Entry 8Z6B (electron microscopy, 3.00 A resolution); this record covers chains A and B of the 4 polymer chains in the assembly.

# Chain A
Name: Polycystin-1
Source organism: Homo sapiens
Reference sequence: P98161 (PKD1_HUMAN); residue numbers follow UniProt; this construct covers 3052-4303
Chain sequence (1262 residues; each row starts with the number of its first residue):
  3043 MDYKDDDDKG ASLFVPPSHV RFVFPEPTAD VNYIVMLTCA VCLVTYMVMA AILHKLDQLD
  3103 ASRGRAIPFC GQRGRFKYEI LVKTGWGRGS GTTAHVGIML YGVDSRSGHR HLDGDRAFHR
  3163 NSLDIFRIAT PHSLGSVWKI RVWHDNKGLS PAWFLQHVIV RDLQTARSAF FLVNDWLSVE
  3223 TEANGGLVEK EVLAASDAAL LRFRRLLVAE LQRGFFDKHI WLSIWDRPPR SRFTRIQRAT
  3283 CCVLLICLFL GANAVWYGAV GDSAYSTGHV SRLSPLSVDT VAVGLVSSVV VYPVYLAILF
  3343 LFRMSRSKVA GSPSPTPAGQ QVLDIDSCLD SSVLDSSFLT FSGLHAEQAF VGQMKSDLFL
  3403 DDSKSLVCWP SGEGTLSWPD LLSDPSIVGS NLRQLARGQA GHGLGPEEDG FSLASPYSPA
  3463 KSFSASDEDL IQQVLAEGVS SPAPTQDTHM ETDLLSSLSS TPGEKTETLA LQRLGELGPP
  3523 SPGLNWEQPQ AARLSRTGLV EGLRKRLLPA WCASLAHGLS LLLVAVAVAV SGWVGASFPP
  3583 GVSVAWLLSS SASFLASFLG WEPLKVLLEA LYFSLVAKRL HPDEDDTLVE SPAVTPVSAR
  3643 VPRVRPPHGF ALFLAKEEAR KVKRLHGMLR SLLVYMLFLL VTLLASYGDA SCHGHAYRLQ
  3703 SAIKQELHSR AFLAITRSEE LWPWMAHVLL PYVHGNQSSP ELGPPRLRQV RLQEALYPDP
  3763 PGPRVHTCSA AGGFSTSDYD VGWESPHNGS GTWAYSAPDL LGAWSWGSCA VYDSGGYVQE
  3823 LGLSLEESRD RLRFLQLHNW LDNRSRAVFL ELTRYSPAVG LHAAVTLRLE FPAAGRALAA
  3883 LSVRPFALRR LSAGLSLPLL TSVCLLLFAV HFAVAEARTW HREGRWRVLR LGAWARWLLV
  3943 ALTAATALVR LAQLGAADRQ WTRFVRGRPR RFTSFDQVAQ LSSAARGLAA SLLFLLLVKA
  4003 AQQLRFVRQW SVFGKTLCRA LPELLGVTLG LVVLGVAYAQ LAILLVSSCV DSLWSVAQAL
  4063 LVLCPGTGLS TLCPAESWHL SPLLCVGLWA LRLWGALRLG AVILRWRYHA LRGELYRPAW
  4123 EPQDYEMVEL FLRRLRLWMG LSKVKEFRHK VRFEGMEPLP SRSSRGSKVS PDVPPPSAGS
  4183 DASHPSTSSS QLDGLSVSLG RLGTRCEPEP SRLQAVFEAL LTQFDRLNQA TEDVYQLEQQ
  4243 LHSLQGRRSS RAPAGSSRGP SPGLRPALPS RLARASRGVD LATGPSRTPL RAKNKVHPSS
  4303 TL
Disordered / not traced: 3043-3062, 3108-3116, 3230-3239, 3346-3555, 3611-3654, 4119-4304
Sequence notes: initiating methionine (3043); expression tag (3044-3051, 4304)
Swiss-Prot annotation at these positions:
  - modified residue: Ser4166 (Phosphoserine)
  - glycosylation (N-linked (GlcNAc...) asparagine): Asn3738, Asn3790, Asn3845
  - natural variant: Val3138 (V3138M: In PKD1; uncertain significance), Leu3154 (L3154P: In PKD1), Ile3167 (I3167F: In PKD1), Asn3188 (deletion: In PKD1), Arg3247 (R3247H: In PKD1; uncertain significance), Val3285 (V3285I: In PKD1; uncertain significance), Pro3355 (P3355L: In PKD1; uncertain significance), Val3375 (V3375M: In PKD1; uncertain significance), Thr3382 (T3382M: In PKD1; uncertain significance), Leu3511 (L3511V: In PKD1; uncertain significance), Gly3560 (G3560R: In PKD1), Gly3602 (G3602S: In PKD1; uncertain significance), 25 further natural variant entries in UniProt
Cystine bridges: Cys3770-Cys3811, Cys4075-Cys4087
Small-molecule neighbours: 1,2-dioctanoyl-sn-glycero-3-phosphate (PA8): Leu4095, Trp4096, Gly4097, Arg4100

# Chain B
Name: Polycystin-2
Source organism: Homo sapiens
Reference sequence: Q13563 (PKD2_HUMAN); residue numbers follow UniProt; this construct covers 1-968
Chain sequence (1007 residues; each row starts with the number of its first residue; numbers below 1 keep their minus sign (Met-38 is residue -38)):
   -38 MGASSAWSHP QFEKGGGSGG GSGGSAWSHP QFEKGSAAAM VNSSRVQPQQ PGDAKRPPAP
    22 RAPDPGRLMA GCAAVGASLA APGGLCEQRG LEIEMQRIRQ AAARDPPAGA AASPSPPLSS
    82 CSRQAWSRDN PGFEAEEEEE EVEGEEGGMV VEMDVEWRPG SRRSAASSAV SSVGARSRGL
   142 GGYHGAGHPS GRRRRREDQG PPCPSPVGGG DPLHRHLPLE GQPPRVAWAE RLVRGLRGLW
   202 GTRLMEESST NREKYLKSVL RELVTYLLFL IVLCILTYGM MSSNVYYYTR MMSQLFLDTP
   262 VSKTEKTNFK TLSSMEDFWK FTEGSLLDGL YWKMQPSNQT EADNRSFIFY ENLLLGVPRI
   322 RQLRVRNGSC SIPQDLRDEI KECYDVYSVS SEDRAPFGPR NGTAWIYTSE KDLNGSSHWG
   382 IIATYSGAGY YLDLSRTREE TAAQVASLKK NVWLDRGTRA TFIDFSVYNA NINLFCVVRL
   442 LVEFPATGGV IPSWQFQPLK LIRYVTTFDF FLAACEIIFC FFIFYYVVEE ILEIRIHKLH
   502 YFRSFWNCLD VVIVVLSVVA IGINIYRTSN VEVLLQFLED QNTFPNFEHL AYWQIQFNNI
   562 AAVTVFFVWI KLFKFINFNR TMSQLSTTMS RCAKDLFGFA IMFFIIFLAY AQLAYLVFGT
   622 QVDDFSTFQE CIFTQFRIIL GDINFAEIEE ANRVLGPIYF TTFVFFMFFI LLNMFLAIIN
   682 DTYSEVKSDL AQQKAEMELS DLIRKGYHKA LVKLKLKKNT VDDISESLRQ GGGKLNFDEL
   742 RQDLKGKGHT DAEIEAIFTK YDQDGDQELT EHEHQQMRDD LEKEREDLDL DHSSLPRPMS
   802 SRSFPRSLDD SEEDDDEDSG HSSRRRGSIS SGVSYEEFQV LVRRVDRMEH SIGSIVSKID
   862 AVIVKLEIME RAKLKRREVL GRLLDGVAED ERLGRDSEIH REQMERLVRE ELERWESDDA
   922 ASQISHGLGT PVGLNGQPRP RSSRPSSSQS TEGMEGAGGN GSSNVHV
Disordered / not traced: -38 to 215, 296-302, 699-968
Sequence notes: initiating methionine (-38); expression tag (-37 to -4); linker (-3 to 0)
Swiss-Prot annotation at these positions:
  - region: Arg803 to His822 (Linker), Asp810 to Gly821 (Important for interaction with PACS1 and PACS2)
  - motif: Leu641 to Asp643 (Selectivity filter)
  - binding site (cholesterol): Gln557
  - binding site (Ca(2+)): Leu641, Asp763, Asp765, Asp767, Glu769, Glu774
  - modified residue: Ser76 (Phosphoserine), Ser80 (Phosphoserine), Arg137 (Omega-N-methylarginine), Ser801 (Phosphoserine), Ser808 (Phosphoserine), Ser812 (Phosphoserine), Ser829 (Phosphoserine)
  - glycosylation (N-linked (GlcNAc...) asparagine): Asn299, Asn305, Asn328 (complex), Asn362, Asn375
  - natural variant: Arg306 (R306Q: In PKD2), Arg322 (R322Q: In PKD2; R322W: In PKD2), Ala356 (A356P: In PKD2), Ala384 (A384P: In PKD2), Trp414 (W414G: In PKD2), Arg420 (R420G: In PKD2), Ile479 (deletion: In PKD2), Arg504 to Val512 (deletion: In PKD2), Asp511 (D511V: In PKD2), Cys632 (C632R: In PKD2), Tyr684 (deletion: In PKD2), Arg807 (R807Q: In PKD2)
  - mutagenesis: Ser76 (S76A: Abolishes phosphorylation of the N-terminal domain. Abolishes the ability to complement a pkd2-deficient zebrafish mutant; when associated with A-80), Ser80 (S80A: Decreases phosphorylation of the N-terminal domain. Abolishes the ability to complement a pkd2-deficient zebrafish mutant; when associated with A-76), Trp201 (W201A: Abolishes increased channel activity due to a gain of function mutation; when associated with P-604), Cys331 (C331S: Does not affect localization to the cilium. Loss of ion channel function), Phe604 (F604A/I: No effect on channel activation; F604P: Gain-of-function mutation resulting in increased channel activity. Absence of gain of function; when associated with F-605 DEL ...), Phe605 (Abolishes increased channel activity due to a gain of function mutation; when associated with P-604), Phe629 (F629S: Abolishes increased channel activity due to a gain of function mutation; when associated with P-604. Reduces but do not abolish ion channel function; when associated with A-677 and A-681), Arg638 (R638C: Abolishes increased channel activity due to a gain of function mutation; when associated with P-604. Reduces but do not abolish ion channel function; when associated with A-677 and A-681 ...), Leu677 (L677A: Constitutive active channel; when associated with A-681. Reduces but do not abolish ion channel function; when associated with S-629 and A-681. Reduces but do not abolish ion channel function ...), Asn681 (N681A: Constitutive active channel; when associated with A-677. Reduces but do not abolish ion channel function; when associated with S-629 and A-677. Reduces but do not abolish ion channel function ...), Tyr684 (Y684A: Abolishes increased channel activity due to a gain of function mutation; when associated with P-604), Lys688 (K688A: Abolishes increased channel activity due to a gain of function mutation; when associated with P-604), 20 further mutagenesis entries in UniProt
Cystine bridges: Cys331-Cys344
Covalently attached groups: N-acetylglucosamine (NAG) linked to Asn328, Asn375

# Interface between chain A and chain B
Contacting residue pairs (99; chain A residue first):
  Pro3069(A) - Ser351(B)
  Tyr3689(A) - Gln613(B)  hydrogen bond
  Tyr3689(A) - Leu617(B)
  His3695(A) - Tyr616(B)  hydrogen bond (side chain-backbone)
  His3695(A) - Leu617(B)
  His3695(A) - Gly620(B)
  His3695(A) - Thr621(B)
  Tyr3699(A) - Thr621(B)
  Tyr3699(A) - Asp624(B)  hydrogen bond
  Tyr3699(A) - Ser627(B)
  Arg3700(A) - Ile383(B)
  Arg3700(A) - Thr448(B)
  Leu3701(A) - Thr448(B)
  Gln3702(A) - Thr621(B)
  Gln3702(A) - Gln622(B)
  Ala3704(A) - Thr448(B)
  Ala3704(A) - Gly449(B)
  Gln3707(A) - Ser274(B)
  Gln3707(A) - Gly450(B)
  Pro3742(A) - Ile341(B)  hydrophobic
  Leu3744(A) - Leu337(B)  hydrophobic
  Trp3808(A) - Arg654(B)
  Tyr3857(A) - Pro334(B)
  Tyr3857(A) - Leu337(B)  hydrophobic
  Pro3859(A) - Cys331(B)  hydrogen bond (backbone-side chain)
  Pro3859(A) - Ile333(B)  hydrophobic
  Pro3859(A) - Cys344(B)  hydrophobic
  Ala3860(A) - Cys344(B)
  Ala3860(A) - Tyr345(B)
  Ala3860(A) - Asp346(B)
  Ala3860(A) - Ala447(B)  hydrophobic
  Val3885(A) - Gln622(B)
  Trp3963(A) - Asp336(B)  hydrogen bond
  Arg3970(A) - Asp336(B)  hydrogen bond (side chain-backbone)
  Arg3970(A) - Glu340(B)  salt bridge
  Arg3988(A) - Leu617(B)
  Ala3992(A) - Gln613(B)
  Ala3992(A) - Leu614(B)  hydrophobic
  Ala3992(A) - Leu617(B)  hydrophobic
  Leu3995(A) - Gln613(B)
  Phe3996(A) - Ala610(B)  hydrophobic
  Phe3996(A) - Tyr611(B)  hydrophobic
  Phe3996(A) - Gln613(B)
  Leu3999(A) - Ile606(B)
  Leu3999(A) - Ala610(B)  hydrophobic
  Ala4003(A) - Met603(B)
  Ala4003(A) - Ile606(B)  hydrophobic
  Ala4003(A) - Ile607(B)  hydrophobic
  Leu4006(A) - Ile602(B)  hydrophobic
  Leu4006(A) - Met603(B)  hydrophobic
  Gln4011(A) - Lys595(B)  hydrogen bond
  Trp4012(A) - Gly599(B)
  Phe4015(A) - Phe600(B)
  Phe4015(A) - Met675(B)  hydrophobic
  Phe4015(A) - Ile679(B)  hydrophobic
  Thr4018(A) - Met675(B)
  Leu4019(A) - Ile671(B)  hydrophobic
  Leu4026(A) - Phe670(B)  hydrophobic
  Leu4026(A) - Ile671(B)  hydrophobic
  Val4029(A) - Phe670(B)  hydrophobic
  Thr4030(A) - Phe666(B)
  Thr4030(A) - Phe670(B)
  Cys4075(A) - Phe646(B)  hydrophobic
  Pro4076(A) - Phe646(B)
  Ser4079(A) - Phe646(B)
  Leu4082(A) - Glu650(B)
  Ser4083(A) - Glu650(B)  hydrogen bond
  Ser4083(A) - Pro658(B)
  Leu4085(A) - Thr662(B)  hydrogen bond (backbone-side chain)
  Leu4086(A) - Phe646(B)  hydrophobic
  Leu4086(A) - Glu650(B)
  Leu4086(A) - Pro658(B)  hydrophobic
  Leu4086(A) - Phe661(B)  hydrophobic
  Gly4089(A) - Phe661(B)
  Gly4089(A) - Thr662(B)
  Leu4090(A) - Phe646(B)  hydrophobic
  Leu4090(A) - Phe661(B)  hydrophobic
  Leu4093(A) - Ile639(B)
  Leu4093(A) - Gly642(B)
  Leu4093(A) - Phe661(B)  hydrophobic
  Leu4093(A) - Phe669(B)  hydrophobic
  Trp4096(A) - Phe669(B)  hydrophobic
  Leu4099(A) - Phe669(B)  hydrophobic
  Leu4099(A) - Phe670(B)
  Leu4099(A) - Asn674(B)
  Arg4100(A) - Leu673(B)
  Arg4100(A) - Asn674(B)
  Gly4102(A) - Phe670(B)
  Gly4102(A) - Asn674(B)
  Ala4103(A) - Asn674(B)
  Ala4103(A) - Leu677(B)  hydrophobic
  Leu4106(A) - Ile671(B)
  Leu4106(A) - Asn674(B)
  Arg4107(A) - Ala678(B)
  Arg4107(A) - Asn681(B)
  Tyr4110(A) - Met675(B)  hydrophobic
  Tyr4110(A) - Ile679(B)
  Tyr4110(A) - Asp682(B)
  Arg4114(A) - Asp682(B)
Also at the interface, not in a pair above, chain A (68 interface residues in all): Thr3070, Ser3688, Ala3692, His3697, Ala3698, Glu3708, Gln3739, Ser3740, Val3861, Pro3887, Val3967, Gly3989, Ser3993, Val4000, Leu4074, His4111
Also at the interface, not in a pair above, chain B (64 interface residues in all): Val347, Arg417, Val451, Asp596, Phe598, Val618, Ile640, Ile644, Val665

# Summary
Chain A and chain B form an interface of 68 and 64 residues respectively, with 9 hydrogen bonds and 1 salt
bridge. Polar contacts include Arg3970(A)-Glu340(B), Tyr3689(A)-Gln613(B) and His3695(A)-Tyr616(B). Ligands of
chain A: 1,2-dioctanoyl-sn-glycero-3-phosphate. N-acetylglucosamine is covalently linked to Asn328(B) and
Asn375(B).
Here chain A is Polycystin-1 and chain B is Polycystin-2, both from Homo sapiens. Entry 8Z6B (Structure of
Polycystin-1/Polycystin-2 complex) was determined by electron microscopy.
